6GIP - chain A; structure by X-ray diffraction, 2.17 A resolution.

== Chain A ==
Name: Activin receptor type-1
Organism: Homo sapiens
Notes: EC 2.7.11.30
UniProtKB: Q04771 (ACVR1_HUMAN); numbering as in UniProt (aligned over 201-499)
Sequence (301 residues; numbered 199 to 499; the number before each row is that of its first residue):
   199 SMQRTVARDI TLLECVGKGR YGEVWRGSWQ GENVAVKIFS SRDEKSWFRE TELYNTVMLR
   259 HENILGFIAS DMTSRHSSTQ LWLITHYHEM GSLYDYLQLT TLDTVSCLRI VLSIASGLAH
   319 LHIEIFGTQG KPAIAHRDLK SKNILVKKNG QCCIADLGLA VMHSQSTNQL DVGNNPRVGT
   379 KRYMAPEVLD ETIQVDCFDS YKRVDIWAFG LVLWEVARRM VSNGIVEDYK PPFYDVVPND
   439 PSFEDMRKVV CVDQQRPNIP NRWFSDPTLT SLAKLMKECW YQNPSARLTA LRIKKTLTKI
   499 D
Not modelled in the structure: 199-203
Construct notes: expression tag (199-200); engineered mutation Asp207 (Gln in Q04771)
Curated features (UniProtKB/Swiss-Prot):
  - active site: Asp336 (Proton acceptor)
  - binding site (ATP): Val214 to Val222, Lys235
  - natural variant: Arg202 (R202I: In FOP), Arg206 (R206H: In FOP), Gly328 (G328E: In FOP; G328R: In FOP; G328W: In FOP), Gly356 (G356D: In FOP), Arg375 (R375P: In FOP)
  - mutagenesis: Thr203 (T203V: Almost complete loss of alcaline phosphatase induction; in association with A-325), Gly325 (G325A: Almost complete loss of alcaline phosphatase induction; in association with V-203)
Small-molecule neighbours: EUN (2,5-dimethyl-6-quinolin-4-yl-3H-quinazolin-4-one): Val214, Val222, Ala233, Val234, Lys235, Leu263, Leu281, Thr283, His284, Tyr285, His286, Glu287, Gly289, Leu343, Ala353, Asp354

== Overview ==
Chain A binds compound EUN. Curated annotation (UniProt) lists active-site residue Asp336, 10 ATP-binding
residues and 2 mutagenesis sites.
Chain A is Activin receptor type-1 (Homo sapiens); the structure, Crystal structure of the ACVR1 (ALK2) kinase
in complex with a Quinazolinone based ALK2 inhibitor with ..., was determined by X-ray diffraction (same
publication as 6GI6 and 6GIN).
